8GPG - chains E and F of the 9 polymer chains in the assembly; structure by electron microscopy, 4.10 A resolution (low resolution: residue-level contacts below are approximate; hydrogen-bond / salt-bridge calls are withheld).

[Chain E]
Protein: F6 Fab heavy chain
Source organism: Homo sapiens
Notes: antibody fragment or engineered binder
Amino-acid sequence (232 residues; numbered 1 to 232; the number before each row is that of its first residue):
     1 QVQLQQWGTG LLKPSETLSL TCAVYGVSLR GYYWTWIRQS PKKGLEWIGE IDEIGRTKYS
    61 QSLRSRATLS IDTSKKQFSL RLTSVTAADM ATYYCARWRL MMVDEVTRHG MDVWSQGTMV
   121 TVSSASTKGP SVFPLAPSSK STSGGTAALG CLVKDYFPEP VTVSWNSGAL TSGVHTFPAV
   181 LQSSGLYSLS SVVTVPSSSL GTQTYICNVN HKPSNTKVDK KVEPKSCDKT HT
Unresolved in the structure: 125-232
Disulfide bonds: Cys22-Cys95

[Chain F]
Protein: F6 Fab light chain
Source organism: Homo sapiens
Notes: antibody fragment or engineered binder
Amino-acid sequence (220 residues; row label = number of the first residue in the row):
     1 DIVMTQSPLS LSVAPGEAAS ISCRSTQSLL NRNGDNYLEW YLRRPGRSPQ LLIYLGSERA
    61 LGVPDRFSGS GSGRDFTLKI SRVEAQDVGT YYCLQTRQGA FTFGQGTKLE IKRTVAAPSV
   121 FIFPPSDSQL KSGTASVVCL LNNFYPREAK VQWKVDNALQ SGNSQESVTE QDSKDSTYSL
   181 SSTLTLSKAD YEKHKVYACE VTHQGLSSPV TKSFNRGECG
Unresolved in the structure: 113-220
Disulfide bonds: Cys23-Cys93

[Chain E / chain F interface]
Contacting residue pairs - 20 pairs, chain E then chain F:
  Ile37(E) - Phe103(F)
  Gln39(E) - Arg43(F)
  Leu45(E) - Tyr92(F)
  Leu45(E) - Phe103(F)
  Trp47(E) - Phe101(F)
  Trp98(E) - Thr96(F)
  Glu105(E) - Tyr37(F)
  Arg108(E) - Glu39(F)
  Arg108(E) - Phe101(F)
  His109(E) - Glu39(F)
  His109(E) - Tyr54(F)
  Gly110(E) - Glu39(F)
  Gly110(E) - Tyr41(F)
  Gly110(E) - Leu51(F)
  Gly110(E) - Tyr54(F)
  Met111(E) - Tyr41(F)
  Met111(E) - Leu51(F)
  Trp114(E) - Ser48(F)
  Trp114(E) - Pro49(F)
  Ser115(E) - Ser48(F)
Other interface residues (no listed pair), chain E (17 interface residues in all): Glu46, Gln61, Tyr94, Arg99, Asp112
Other interface residues (no listed pair), chain F (17 interface residues in all): Asp1, Gln50, Leu55, Ala60, Leu94

[Summary]
The chain E/chain F interface involves 17 residues from each chain.
Here chain E is F6 Fab heavy chain and chain F is F6 Fab light chain, both from Homo sapiens. Entry 8GPG
(HIV-1 Env X18 UFO in complex with F6 Fab) was determined by electron microscopy together with 8GP5, 8GPI,
8GPJ and 8GPK from the same study.
